5M5Y - chains C and K of the 17 polymer chains in the assembly; structure by electron microscopy, 4.00 A resolution.

Chain C:
Name: DNA-directed RNA polymerases I and III subunit RPAC1
Organism: Saccharomyces cerevisiae
UniProtKB: P07703 (RPAC1_YEAST); residues 1-335 here = UniProt positions 1-335
Amino-acid sequence (335 residues; each row starts with the number of its first residue):
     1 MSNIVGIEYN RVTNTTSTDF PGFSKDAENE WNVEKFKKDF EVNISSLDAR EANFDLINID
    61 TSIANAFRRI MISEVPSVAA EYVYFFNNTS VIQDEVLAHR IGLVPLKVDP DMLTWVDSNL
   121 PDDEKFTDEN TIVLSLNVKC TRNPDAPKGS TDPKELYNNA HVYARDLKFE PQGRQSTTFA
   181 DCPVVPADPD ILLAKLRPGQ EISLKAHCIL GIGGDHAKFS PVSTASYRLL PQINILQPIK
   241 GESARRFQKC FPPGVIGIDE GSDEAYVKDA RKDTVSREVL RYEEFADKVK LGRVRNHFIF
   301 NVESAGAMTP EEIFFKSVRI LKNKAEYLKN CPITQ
Not modelled in the structure: 1-29, 148-149
Curated features (UniProtKB/Swiss-Prot):
  - modified residue: S2 (N-acetylserine), S17 (Phosphoserine)

Chain K:
Name: DNA-directed RNA polymerases I and III subunit RPAC2
Organism: Saccharomyces cerevisiae
UniProtKB: P28000 (RPAC2_YEAST); numbering as in UniProt (aligned over 1-142)
Amino-acid sequence (142 residues; each row starts with the number of its first residue):
     1 MTEDIEQKKT ATEVTPQEPK HIQEEEEQDV DMTGDEEQEE EPDREKIKLL TQATSEDGTS
    61 ASFQIVEEDH TLGNALRYVI MKNPDVEFCG YSIPHPSENL LNIRIQTYGE TTAVDALQKG
   121 LKDLMDLCDV VESKFTEKIK SM
Not modelled in the structure: 1-42
Curated features (UniProtKB/Swiss-Prot):
  - modified residue (Phosphothreonine): T15, T33
  - cross-link: K134 (Glycyl lysine isopeptide (Lys-Gly) (interchain with G-Cter in ubiquitin))

Interface between chain C and chain K:
Residue-residue contacts (53; chain C residue first):
  W31(C) with K82(K); D123(K)
  V33(C) with D123(K)
  F36(C) with L127(K), hydrophobic
  K37(C) with V130(K)
  F40(C) with V131(K), hydrophobic; K134(K)
  V42(C) with K134(K); K138(K)
  I44(C) with K138(K); I139(K), hydrophobic
  L47(C) with I139(K), hydrophobic
  F54(C) with F135(K), hydrophobic; K138(K)
  D60(C) with Y78(K), hydrogen bond
  S62(C) with N74(K), hydrogen bond (side chain-backbone); A75(K), hydrogen bond (side chain-backbone)
  I63(C) with L127(K), hydrophobic
  F67(C) with V131(K), hydrophobic
  R69(C) with H70(K); T71(K)
  F314(C) with E132(K); F135(K), hydrophobic
  F315(C) with E132(K)
  V318(C) with E132(K)
  R319(C) with E132(K), salt bridge
  K322(C) with M125(K); C128(K); D129(K), salt bridge; E132(K), salt bridge
  K324(C) with E68(K), salt bridge; L72(K)
  A325(C) with L121(K)
  E326(C) with M125(K)
  Y327(C) with D43(K), hydrogen bond; K46(K)
  L328(C) with K46(K); L72(K), hydrophobic; L121(K), hydrophobic
  K329(C) with Q118(K); L121(K); K122(K)
  C331(C) with D43(K), hydrogen bond (side chain-backbone); I47(K), hydrophobic
  P332(C) with D43(K); I47(K)
  I333(C) with I47(K), hydrophobic
  T334(C) with R44(K); K48(K); L49(K), hydrogen bond (backbone-backbone)
  Q335(C) with K48(K), hydrogen bond; L49(K); T51(K), hydrogen bond
Interface residues without a listed pair, chain C (35 interface residues in all): E41, N43, I59, A66, L321
Interface residues without a listed pair, chain K (35 interface residues in all): I65, V79, L124, D126, M142

In short:
Chain C and chain K each contribute 35 residues to their interface, with 8 hydrogen bonds and 4 salt bridges.
Among the polar pairs are R319(C)-E132(K), K322(C)-D129(K) and K322(C)-E132(K).
Chain C is DNA-directed RNA polymerases I and III subunit RPAC1 and chain K is DNA-directed RNA polymerases I
and III subunit RPAC2, both from Saccharomyces cerevisiae; the structure, RNA Polymerase I elongation complex
2, was determined by electron microscopy, deposited together with 5M5X, 5M64 and 5M5W.
